Entry 3TJF (X-ray diffraction, 2.04 A resolution); this record covers chains B and C of the 5 polymer chains in the assembly.

# Chain B (and C)
Name: Peroxiredoxin-4
Source organism: Homo sapiens
Notes: EC 1.11.1.15; chain C of this document is another copy of the same molecule, construct and numbering; everything in this record applies to it too
Reference sequence: Q13162 (PRDX4_HUMAN); residue numbers follow UniProt; this construct covers 38-271
Chain sequence (254 residues; numbered 18 to 271; the number before each row is that of its first residue):
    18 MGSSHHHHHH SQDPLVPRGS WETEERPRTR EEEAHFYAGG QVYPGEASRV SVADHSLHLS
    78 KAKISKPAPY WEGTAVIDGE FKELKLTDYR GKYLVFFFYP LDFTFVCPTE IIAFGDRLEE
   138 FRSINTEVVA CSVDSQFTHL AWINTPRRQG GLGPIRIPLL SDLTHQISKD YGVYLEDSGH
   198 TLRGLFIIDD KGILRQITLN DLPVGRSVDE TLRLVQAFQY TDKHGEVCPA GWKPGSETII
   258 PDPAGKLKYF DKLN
Disordered / not traced: 18-74, 270-271 (chain C: 18-73, 270-271)
Differences from the reference sequence: expression tag (18-37); engineered mutation A51 (Cys in Q13162)
UniProt features mapped onto this chain:
  - active site: C124 (Cysteine sulfenic acid (-SOH) intermediate)
What the authors report for this chain:
  - catalytic residues: C124, C245
  - mutagenesis - C51A: unchanged catalytic activity (citing earlier work)

# Interface between chain B and chain C
Contacting residue pairs (33):
  L118(B) with F154(C), hydrophobic
  F120(B) with F154(C); T155(C); A158(C), hydrophobic
  T121(B) with F154(C)
  F122(B) with F154(C), hydrophobic
  D151(B) with T155(C)
  S152(B) with L118(C)
  F154(B) with L118(C), hydrophobic; D119(C); F120(C); T121(C); F122(C), hydrophobic
  T155(B) with D151(C); T155(C)
  A158(B) with F120(C), hydrophobic
  L180(B) with H182(C); S195(C); G196(C)
  T181(B) with Y191(C); E193(C); D194(C); S195(C); G196(C)
  H182(B) with L180(C); H182(C)
  Y191(B) with T181(C)
  E193(B) with T181(C)
  D194(B) with T181(C)
  S195(B) with L180(C); T181(C)
  G196(B) with L180(C); T181(C)
Interface residues without a listed pair, chain B (19 interface residues in all): D119, H197
Interface residues without a listed pair, chain C (20 interface residues in all): V150, S152, H197

# In short
19 residues of chain B face 20 of chain C across their interface. From UniProt: active-site residue C124(B) on
chain B. From the paper: catalytic residues C124(B) and C245(B); C51A of chain B leaves catalytic activity
unchanged.
Both chains are Peroxiredoxin-4 (Homo sapiens). Entry 3TJF (Crystal Structure of human peroxiredoxin IV C51A
mutant in reduced form) was determined by X-ray diffraction (same publication as 3TJB, 3TJG, 3TJJ and 3TJK).
